6TJV - chains H and I of the 18 polymer chains in the assembly; structure by electron microscopy, 3.20 A resolution.

# Chain H
Name: NAD(P)H-quinone oxidoreductase subunit H
From: Thermosynechococcus elongatus (strain BP-1)
Notes: EC 7.1.1.-
Reference sequence: Q8DJD9 (NDHH_THEEB); residues 1-394 here = UniProt positions 1-394
Chain sequence (394 residues; row label = number of the first residue in the row):
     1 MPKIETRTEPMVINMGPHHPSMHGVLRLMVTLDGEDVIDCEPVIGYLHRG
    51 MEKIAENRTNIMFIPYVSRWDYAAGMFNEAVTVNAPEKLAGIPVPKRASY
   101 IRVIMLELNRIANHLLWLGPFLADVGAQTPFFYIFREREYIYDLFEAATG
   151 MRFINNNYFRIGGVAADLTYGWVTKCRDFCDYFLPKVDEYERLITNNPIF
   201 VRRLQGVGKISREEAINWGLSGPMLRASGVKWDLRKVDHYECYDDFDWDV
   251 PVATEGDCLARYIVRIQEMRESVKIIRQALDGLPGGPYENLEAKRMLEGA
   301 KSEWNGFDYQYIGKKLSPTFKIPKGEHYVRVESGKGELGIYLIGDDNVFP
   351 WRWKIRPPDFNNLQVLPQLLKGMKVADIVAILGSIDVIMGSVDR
Unresolved in the structure: 1

# Chain I
Name: NAD(P)H-quinone oxidoreductase subunit I
From: Thermosynechococcus elongatus (strain BP-1)
Notes: EC 7.1.1.-
Reference sequence: Q8DL31 (NDHI_THEEB); residues 1-196 here = UniProt positions 1-196
Chain sequence (196 residues; row label = number of the first residue in the row):
     1 MKFLNQITNYAKEAVQSAKYIGQGLSVTFDHMRRRPITVQYPYEKLIPSE
    51 RFRGRIHFEFDKCIACEVCVRVCPINLPVVDWVFNKELKKKELKHYSIDF
   101 GVCIFCANCVEYCPTNCLSVTEEYELATYDRHELNYDSVAMGRIPYKVTQ
   151 DPMVTPIREFAYLPAGVMSGHDLPAGAQRAGERPEAIANTAKSSEN
Unresolved in the structure: 1, 195-196
Ligand contacts:
  - 4Fe-4S cluster (SF4), molecule 1: Ile-56, Cys-73, Pro-74, Ile-75, Leu-77, Pro-78, Ile-98, Cys-103, Ile-104, Phe-105, Cys-106, Ala-107, Asn-108, Cys-109
  - 4Fe-4S cluster (SF4), molecule 2: Phe-58, Cys-63, Ile-64, Ala-65, Cys-66, Glu-67, Val-68, Cys-69, Tyr-96, Cys-113, Pro-114, Thr-115, Cys-117, Leu-118
Curated features (UniProtKB/Swiss-Prot):
  - binding site ([4Fe-4S] cluster): Cys-63, Cys-66, Cys-69, Cys-73, Cys-103, Cys-106, Cys-109, Cys-113

# Interface between chain H and chain I
Contacting residue pairs (72):
  Arg-58(H) with Pro-74(I), hydrogen bond (side chain-backbone)
  Ile-61(H) with Asn-108(I), hydrogen bond (backbone-side chain); Tyr-112(I)
  Met-62(H) with Arg-71(I); Val-72(I); Cys-73(I); Pro-74(I)
  Pro-65(H) with Pro-74(I), hydrophobic
  Tyr-66(H) with Pro-74(I); Ile-75(I)
  Tyr-133(H) with His-31(I), hydrogen bond
  Arg-136(H) with Ile-37(I)
  Tyr-140(H) with Phe-160(I); Met-168(I)
  Asp-143(H) with Phe-160(I); Ala-161(I)
  Glu-146(H) with Ser-49(I), hydrogen bond (backbone-side chain); Phe-52(I); Glu-159(I)
  Ala-147(H) with Arg-51(I); Ala-161(I), hydrophobic
  Ala-148(H) with Arg-51(I), hydrogen bond (backbone-side chain)
  Thr-149(H) with Arg-53(I)
  Gly-150(H) with Arg-51(I); Phe-52(I); Arg-53(I)
  Met-151(H) with Arg-53(I)
  Asn-155(H) with Arg-53(I), hydrogen bond (backbone-side chain); Ile-104(I), hydrogen bond (side chain-backbone); Phe-105(I)
  Asn-156(H) with Arg-53(I), hydrogen bond (backbone-side chain)
  Asn-157(H) with Arg-53(I); Cys-106(I), hydrogen bond (side chain-backbone); Asn-108(I)
  Arg-160(H) with Glu-111(I), salt bridge
  Asp-167(H) with Arg-51(I), hydrogen bond (backbone-side chain)
  Leu-168(H) with Arg-51(I)
  Thr-169(H) with Glu-50(I); Arg-179(I)
  Tyr-170(H) with Arg-179(I); Arg-183(I); Pro-184(I)
  Gly-171(H) with Arg-179(I); Ala-180(I)
  Thr-174(H) with Ala-180(I)
  Lys-175(H) with Phe-160(I); Leu-163(I), hydrogen bond (side chain-backbone); Pro-164(I), hydrogen bond (side chain-backbone); Ala-165(I); Val-167(I)
  Asp-178(H) with Ala-165(I); Gly-166(I), hydrogen bond (side chain-backbone)
  Phe-179(H) with Phe-160(I), hydrophobic
  Tyr-182(H) with Met-168(I), hydrophobic
  Arg-192(H) with Gln-23(I)
  Leu-193(H) with Val-27(I), hydrophobic
  Asn-196(H) with Gln-16(I); Tyr-20(I), hydrogen bond
  Asn-197(H) with Tyr-20(I)
  Pro-198(H) with Glu-13(I)
  Glu-289(H) with Glu-182(I); Pro-184(I)
  Asn-290(H) with Ile-187(I)
  Glu-292(H) with Pro-184(I)
  Ala-293(H) with Pro-184(I); Ile-187(I), hydrophobic
  Met-296(H) with Ala-188(I), hydrophobic
  Leu-297(H) with Ala-191(I), hydrophobic
  Lys-315(H) with Tyr-112(I)
  Leu-316(H) with Tyr-112(I)
  Pro-318(H) with Val-72(I), hydrophobic; Tyr-112(I)
Interface residues without a listed pair, chain H (47 interface residues in all): Leu-144, Tyr-158, Ala-166, Ile-199
Interface residues without a listed pair, chain I (43 interface residues in all): Ser-17, Asn-76, Glu-185

# Overview
Chain H and chain I form an interface of 47 and 43 residues respectively, with 14 hydrogen bonds and 1 salt
bridge. Polar contacts include Arg-160(H)/Glu-111(I), Arg-58(H)/Pro-74(I) and Ile-61(H)/Asn-108(I). Chain I
binds 4Fe-4S cluster. From UniProt: 8 [4Fe-4S] cluster-binding residues on chain I.
Here chain H is NAD(P)H-quinone oxidoreductase subunit H and chain I is NAD(P)H-quinone oxidoreductase subunit
I, both from Thermosynechococcus elongatus (strain BP-1). Entry 6TJV (Structure of the NDH-1MS complex from
Thermosynechococcus elongatus) was determined by electron microscopy.
